8WPF - chains B and C of the 9 polymer chains in the assembly; structure by electron microscopy, 3.00 A resolution.

[Chain B]
Protein: A22R DNA polymerase processivity factor
Organism: Monkeypox virus
Amino-acid sequence (437 residues; row label = number of the first residue in the row; numbers below 1 keep their minus sign (Met-10 is residue -10)):
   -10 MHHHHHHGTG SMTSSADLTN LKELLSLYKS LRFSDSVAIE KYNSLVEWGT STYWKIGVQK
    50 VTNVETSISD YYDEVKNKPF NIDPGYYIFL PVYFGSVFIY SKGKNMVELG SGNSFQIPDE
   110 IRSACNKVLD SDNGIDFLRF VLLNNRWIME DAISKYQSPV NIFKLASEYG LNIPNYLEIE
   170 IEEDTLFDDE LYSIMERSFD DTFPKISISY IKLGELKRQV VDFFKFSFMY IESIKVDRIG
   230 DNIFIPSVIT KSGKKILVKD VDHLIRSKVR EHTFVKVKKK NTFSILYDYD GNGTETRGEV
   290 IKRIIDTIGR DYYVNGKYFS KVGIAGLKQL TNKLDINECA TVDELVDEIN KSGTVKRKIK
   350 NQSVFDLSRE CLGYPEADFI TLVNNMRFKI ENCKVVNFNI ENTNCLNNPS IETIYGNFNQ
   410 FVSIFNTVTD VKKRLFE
Not modelled in the structure: 426

[Chain C]
Protein: E4R Uracil-DNA glycosylase, DNA polymerase processivity factor
Organism: Monkeypox virus
Amino-acid sequence (218 residues; numbered 1 to 218; the number before each row is that of its first residue):
     1 MNSVTISHAP YTITYHDDWE PVMSQLVEFY NEVASWLLRD ETSPIPDKFF IQLKQPLRNK
    61 RVCVCGIDPY PKDGTGVPFE SPNFTKKSIK EIASSISRLT GVIDYKGYNL NIIDGVIPWN
   121 YYLSCKLGET KSHAIYWDKI SKLLLQHITK HVSVLYCLGK TDFSNIRAKL ESPVTTIVGY
   181 HPAARDHQFE KDRSFEIINV LLELDNKTPI NWAQGFIY

[Chain B / chain C interface]
Pairs across the interface (56; chain B residue first):
  His-6(B) with Lys160(C); Thr161(C); Ser164(C)
  His-5(B) with Thr161(C), hydrogen bond (side chain-backbone); Ser164(C); Asn165(C)
  His-4(B) with Ser164(C), hydrogen bond (backbone-side chain)
  Thr-2(B) with Lys160(C); Val178(C)
  Gly-1(B) with Lys160(C), hydrogen bond (backbone-side chain)
  Ser0(B) with Tyr180(C)
  Met1(B) with Lys160(C); Thr176(C); Val178(C); Ile197(C)
  Thr2(B) with Ile177(C); Gly179(C); Tyr180(C); Asp192(C), hydrogen bond; Arg193(C), hydrogen bond (backbone-backbone); Ser194(C); Ile197(C)
  Ser3(B) with Ile197(C)
  Ser4(B) with Arg193(C), hydrogen bond
  Leu7(B) with Arg193(C); Glu196(C); Ile197(C), hydrophobic; Val200(C), hydrophobic
  Leu10(B) with Ile197(C), hydrophobic; Val200(C); Leu201(C), hydrophobic; Leu204(C), hydrophobic
  Lys11(B) with Val200(C)
  Leu13(B) with Leu204(C), hydrophobic
  Leu14(B) with Glu203(C); Leu204(C), hydrophobic
  Tyr17(B) with Asn206(C), hydrogen bond
  Ser40(B) with Arg167(C), hydrogen bond (backbone-side chain)
  Thr41(B) with Arg167(C), hydrogen bond (backbone-side chain)
  Tyr42(B) with Arg167(C); Thr176(C); Ile177(C), hydrophobic; Ile197(C); Leu201(C), hydrophobic
  Trp43(B) with Arg167(C); Pro173(C); Val174(C); Thr176(C)
  Lys44(B) with Pro173(C); Val174(C), hydrogen bond (backbone-backbone); Thr175(C), hydrogen bond (backbone-side chain)
  Ile45(B) with Thr175(C); Leu201(C), hydrophobic
  Gly46(B) with Leu204(C); Asp205(C)
  Val47(B) with Leu204(C)
Also at the interface, not in a pair above, chain B (25 interface residues in all): Thr39
Also at the interface, not in a pair above, chain C (27 interface residues in all): Tyr156, Ser172, Lys191

[Overview]
Chain B and chain C form an interface of 25 and 27 residues respectively, with 11 hydrogen bonds. Polar
contacts include His-5(B)-Thr161(C), His-4(B)-Ser164(C) and Gly-1(B)-Lys160(C).
Here chain B is A22R DNA polymerase processivity factor and chain C is E4R Uracil-DNA glycosylase, DNA
polymerase processivity factor, both from Monkeypox virus. Entry 8WPF (Structure of monkeypox virus polymerase
complex F8-A22-E4-H5 with exogenous DNA bearing one abasic site) was determined by electron microscopy (same
publication as 8WPE, 8WPK and 8WPP).
